PDB entry 2GIG | X-ray diffraction, 1.83 A resolution | chains A and B of the 4 polymer chains in the assembly

[Chain A (and B)]
Name: Type II restriction enzyme HincII
Source organism: Haemophilus influenzae
Notes: EC 3.1.21.4; chain B of this document is another copy of the same molecule, construct and numbering; everything in this record applies to it too
UniProt: P44413 (T2D2_HAEIN); residue numbers follow UniProt; this construct covers 2-258
Sequence (257 residues; numbered 2 to 258; the number before each row is that of its first residue):
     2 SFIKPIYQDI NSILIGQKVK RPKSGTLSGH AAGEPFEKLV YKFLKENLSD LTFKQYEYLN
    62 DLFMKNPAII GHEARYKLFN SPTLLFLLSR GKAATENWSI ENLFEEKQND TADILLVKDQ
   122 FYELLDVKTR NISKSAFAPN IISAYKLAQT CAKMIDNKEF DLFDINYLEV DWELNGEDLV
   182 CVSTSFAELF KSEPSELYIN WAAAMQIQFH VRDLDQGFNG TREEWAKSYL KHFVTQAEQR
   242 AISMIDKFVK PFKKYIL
Disordered / not traced: 24-30, 258 (chain B: 21-36, 258)
Construct notes: conflict T130 (Arg in P44413), W173 (Ser in P44413); engineered mutation F138 (Gln in P44413)
Bound ions: Na+ site 1: D114, D127, V128 (shared with 2 residues of chain F); Na+ site 2: D127, I142 (shared with 1 residue of chain F)

[Chain A / chain B interface]
Pairs across the interface (51; chain A residue first):
  Y146(A) - K248(B)
  Y146(A) - F249(B)  hydrophobic
  A149(A) - F253(B)
  A153(A) - Y256(B)
  I156(A) - Y256(B)  hydrophobic
  D157(A) - Y256(B)  hydrogen bond
  W202(A) - M245(B)  hydrophobic
  A203(A) - A203(B)
  A203(A) - A205(B)  hydrogen bond (backbone-backbone)
  A205(A) - A203(B)  hydrogen bond (backbone-backbone)
  M206(A) - A203(B)  hydrophobic
  M206(A) - R241(B)
  M206(A) - F249(B)  hydrophobic
  L231(A) - F253(B)  hydrophobic
  L231(A) - Y256(B)  hydrophobic
  L231(A) - I257(B)
  K232(A) - I257(B)
  F234(A) - F249(B)
  V235(A) - V250(B)  hydrophobic
  V235(A) - F253(B)  hydrophobic
  V235(A) - K254(B)
  A238(A) - M245(B)
  A238(A) - F249(B)  hydrophobic
  E239(A) - K254(B)  salt bridge
  R241(A) - M245(B)
  A242(A) - A242(B)
  M245(A) - W202(B)  hydrophobic
  M245(A) - A238(B)
  M245(A) - R241(B)
  M245(A) - M245(B)  hydrophobic
  K248(A) - Y146(B)
  F249(A) - Y146(B)  hydrophobic
  F249(A) - M206(B)  hydrophobic
  F249(A) - F234(B)
  F249(A) - A238(B)  hydrophobic
  V250(A) - V235(B)  hydrophobic
  V250(A) - A238(B)  hydrophobic
  V250(A) - E239(B)
  F253(A) - Y146(B)  hydrophobic
  F253(A) - A149(B)
  F253(A) - F234(B)  hydrophobic
  F253(A) - V235(B)  hydrophobic
  K254(A) - V235(B)
  K254(A) - E239(B)  salt bridge
  Y256(A) - A153(B)
  Y256(A) - I156(B)  hydrophobic
  Y256(A) - D157(B)  hydrogen bond
  Y256(A) - L231(B)  hydrophobic
  I257(A) - K228(B)
  I257(A) - L231(B)  hydrophobic
  I257(A) - K232(B)
Other interface residues (no listed pair), chain A (29 interface residues in all): Q150, A204, K228, I246
Other interface residues (no listed pair), chain B (29 interface residues in all): Q150, A204, I246

[Summary]
Chain A and chain B each contribute 29 residues to their interface; the contacts include 4 hydrogen bonds and
2 salt bridges. Polar pairs include E239(A)-K254(B), D157(A)-Y256(B) and A203(A)-A205(B). The Na+ site 1 is
built by D114(A), D127(A) and V128(A).
Both chains are Type II restriction enzyme HincII (Haemophilus influenzae). Entry 2GIG (Alteration of sequence
specificity of the type II restriction endonuclease HINCII through an indirect readout mechanism) was
determined by X-ray diffraction, deposited together with 2GIE, 2GIH, 2GII and 2GIJ.
